PDB entry 1FJ9 | X-ray diffraction, 2.50 A resolution | chains A and B

Chain A (and B):
Name: Fructose-1,6-bisphosphatase
Source organism: Sus scrofa
Notes: EC 3.1.3.11; chain B of this document is another copy of the same molecule, construct and numbering; everything in this record applies to it too
UniProt: P00636 (F16P_PIG); residue numbers follow UniProt; this construct covers 1-337
Amino-acid sequence (337 residues; row label = number of the first residue in the row):
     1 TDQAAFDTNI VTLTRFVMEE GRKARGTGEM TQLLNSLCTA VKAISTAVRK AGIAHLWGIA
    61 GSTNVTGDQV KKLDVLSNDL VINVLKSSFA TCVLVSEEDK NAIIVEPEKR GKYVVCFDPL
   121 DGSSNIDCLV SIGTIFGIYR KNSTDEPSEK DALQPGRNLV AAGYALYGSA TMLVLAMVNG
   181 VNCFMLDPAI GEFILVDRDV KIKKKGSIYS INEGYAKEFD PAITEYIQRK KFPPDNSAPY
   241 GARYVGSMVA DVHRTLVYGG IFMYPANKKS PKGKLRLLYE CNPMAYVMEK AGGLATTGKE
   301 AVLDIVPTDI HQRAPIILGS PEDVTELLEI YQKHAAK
Disordered / not traced: 1-8, 63-70, 336-337
Differences from the reference sequence: engineered mutation W57 (Tyr in P00636)
Ion coordination: Zn2+ site 1: E97, D118, L120 (together with phosphate ion); Zn2+ site 2: D118, D121, E280 (together with phosphate ion)
Ligand contacts:
  - adenosine monophosphate (AMP): V17, E20, G21, A24, G26, T27, G28, E29, M30, T31, L34, K112, Y113, R140, V160, M177
  - 6-O-phosphono-beta-D-fructofuranose (F6P): D121, G122, S123, N212, Y215, Y244, G246, S247, M248, F262, Y264, K274, L275, E280
Curated features (UniProtKB/Swiss-Prot):
  - binding site (Mg(2+)): E98
From the paper describing this entry:
  - contacts within the chain: I53-W57
  - self-association interface (contacts with another copy of this molecule); pairs are residue here / residue on that copy: W57-V196, W57-I10, W57-I194
  - conformationally variable residues (loop rearrangement, order/disorder transition): G52 to K72
  - mutagenesis - Y57W: decreased binding to adenosine monophosphate
  - mutagenesis - Y57W: unchanged catalytic activity
  - mutagenesis - Y57W: decreased binding to AMP

Chain A / chain B interface:
Residue-residue contacts (114):
  I10(A) - A54(B)
  I10(A) - W57(B)
  I10(A) - I59(B)  hydrophobic
  V48(A) - S169(B)
  V48(A) - A170(B)
  R49(A) - R49(B)
  R49(A) - G168(B)  hydrogen bond (side chain-backbone)
  R49(A) - S169(B)  hydrogen bond (side chain-backbone)
  R49(A) - A170(B)
  R49(A) - L186(B)
  R49(A) - P188(B)
  K50(A) - A170(B)
  K50(A) - M185(B)
  K50(A) - D187(B)
  K50(A) - P188(B)
  A51(A) - D187(B)
  A51(A) - P188(B)  hydrophobic
  G52(A) - D187(B)  hydrogen bond (backbone-side chain)
  G52(A) - A189(B)
  I53(A) - D187(B)  hydrogen bond (backbone-side chain)
  A54(A) - D187(B)  hydrogen bond (backbone-side chain)
  A54(A) - I190(B)  hydrophobic
  A54(A) - I194(B)  hydrophobic
  W57(A) - I10(B)  hydrophobic
  W57(A) - L195(B)
  W57(A) - V196(B)  hydrophobic
  I59(A) - I10(B)  hydrophobic
  S124(A) - R243(B)  hydrogen bond
  S124(A) - Y258(B)  hydrogen bond (backbone-side chain)
  D127(A) - Y258(B)  hydrogen bond (backbone-side chain)
  C128(A) - L166(B)
  C128(A) - H253(B)  hydrogen bond (backbone-side chain)
  C128(A) - R254(B)
  C128(A) - Y258(B)  hydrogen bond (backbone-side chain)
  L129(A) - G168(B)
  L129(A) - S169(B)  hydrogen bond (backbone-backbone)
  L129(A) - M172(B)  hydrophobic
  L129(A) - M185(B)  hydrophobic
  V130(A) - S169(B)
  S131(A) - L129(B)
  S131(A) - S131(B)
  I132(A) - S169(B)
  Y167(A) - S169(B)
  G168(A) - R49(B)  hydrogen bond (backbone-side chain)
  G168(A) - L129(B)
  G168(A) - G168(B)
  S169(A) - V48(B)
  S169(A) - R49(B)  hydrogen bond (backbone-side chain)
  S169(A) - L129(B)  hydrogen bond (backbone-backbone)
  S169(A) - V130(B)
  S169(A) - Y167(B)
  A170(A) - V48(B)
  A170(A) - K50(B)
  M172(A) - L129(B)  hydrophobic
  M185(A) - K50(B)
  M185(A) - L129(B)  hydrophobic
  L186(A) - R49(B)
  D187(A) - K50(B)
  D187(A) - A51(B)
  D187(A) - G52(B)  hydrogen bond (side chain-backbone)
  D187(A) - I53(B)  hydrogen bond (side chain-backbone)
  D187(A) - A54(B)  hydrogen bond (side chain-backbone)
  P188(A) - R49(B)
  P188(A) - A51(B)  hydrophobic
  A189(A) - G52(B)
  I190(A) - A54(B)  hydrophobic
  I190(A) - I59(B)  hydrophobic
  V196(A) - W57(B)  hydrophobic
  Y209(A) - E213(B)
  Y209(A) - G214(B)
  N212(A) - G241(B)
  N212(A) - A242(B)  hydrogen bond (side chain-backbone)
  N212(A) - R243(B)
  E213(A) - Y209(B)
  E213(A) - E213(B)
  E213(A) - K231(B)  salt bridge
  E213(A) - A242(B)
  G214(A) - Y209(B)
  G214(A) - P239(B)
  G214(A) - Y240(B)
  G214(A) - A242(B)
  A216(A) - K231(B)
  K217(A) - K231(B)
  K217(A) - F232(B)
  K231(A) - E213(B)  salt bridge
  K231(A) - A216(B)
  K231(A) - K217(B)
  K231(A) - K231(B)
  F232(A) - K217(B)
  N236(A) - K217(B)
  P239(A) - G214(B)
  Y240(A) - G214(B)
  G241(A) - N212(B)
  A242(A) - N212(B)  hydrogen bond (backbone-side chain)
  A242(A) - E213(B)
  A242(A) - G214(B)
  A242(A) - Y244(B)
  R243(A) - S124(B)  hydrogen bond
  R243(A) - N212(B)
  R243(A) - Y244(B)
  R243(A) - V245(B)
  R243(A) - G246(B)
  Y244(A) - A242(B)
  Y244(A) - R243(B)
  Y244(A) - Y244(B)  hydrogen bond (backbone-backbone)
  Y244(A) - V245(B)
  V245(A) - R243(B)
  V245(A) - Y244(B)
  G246(A) - R243(B)
  H253(A) - C128(B)  hydrogen bond (side chain-backbone)
  R254(A) - C128(B)
  Y258(A) - S124(B)  hydrogen bond (side chain-backbone)
  Y258(A) - D127(B)  hydrogen bond (side chain-backbone)
  Y258(A) - C128(B)  hydrogen bond (side chain-backbone)
Other interface residues (no listed pair), chain A (57 interface residues in all): H55, G58, N125, I126, L166, I194, L195, V257
Other interface residues (no listed pair), chain B (55 interface residues in all): G58, N125, I126, I132, V257
Interface features reported in the paper:
  - specific contacts: W57(A)-V196(B), W57(A)-I10(B), W57(A)-I194(B)

Overview:
57 residues of chain A and 55 residues of chain B are in contact; the contacts include 25 hydrogen bonds and 2
salt bridges. Among the polar pairs are E213(A)-K231(B), R49(A)-G168(B) and R49(A)-S169(B). The authors report
contacts between W57(A) and V196(B), W57(A) and I10(B) and W57(A) and I194(B). From the paper: Y57W of chain A
reduces binding to adenosine monophosphate; conformational variability at G52(A).
Chain A and chain B are both Fructose-1,6-bisphosphatase (Sus scrofa); the structure,
Fructose-1,6-bisphosphatase (mutant Y57W) products/Zn/amp complex (T-state), was determined by X-ray
diffraction, deposited together with 1FJ6.
